7W72 - chains T and A of the 5 polymer chains in the assembly; structure by electron microscopy, 3.10 A resolution.

# Chain T
Protein: GPI transamidase component PIG-T
Source organism: Homo sapiens
UniProtKB: Q969N2 (PIGT_HUMAN); residues 27-552 here = UniProt positions 27-552
Sequence (527 residues; row label = number of the first residue in the row):
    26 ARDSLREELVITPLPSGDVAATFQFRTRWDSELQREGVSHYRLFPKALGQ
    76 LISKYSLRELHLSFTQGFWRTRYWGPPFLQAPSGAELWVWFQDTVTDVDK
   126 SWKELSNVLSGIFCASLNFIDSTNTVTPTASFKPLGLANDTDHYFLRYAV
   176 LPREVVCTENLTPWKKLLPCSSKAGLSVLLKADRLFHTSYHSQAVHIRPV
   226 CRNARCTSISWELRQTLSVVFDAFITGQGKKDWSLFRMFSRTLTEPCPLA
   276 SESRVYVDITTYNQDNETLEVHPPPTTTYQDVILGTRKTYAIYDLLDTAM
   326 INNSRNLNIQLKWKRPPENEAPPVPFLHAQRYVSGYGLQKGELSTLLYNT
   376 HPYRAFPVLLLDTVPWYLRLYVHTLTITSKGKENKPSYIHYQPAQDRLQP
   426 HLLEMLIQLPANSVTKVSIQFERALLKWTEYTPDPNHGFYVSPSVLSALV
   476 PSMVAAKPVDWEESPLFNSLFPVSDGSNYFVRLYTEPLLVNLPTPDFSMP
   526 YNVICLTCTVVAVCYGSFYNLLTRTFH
Construct notes: expression tag (26)
Cystine bridges: C195-C272, C226-C231
Covalently attached groups: N-acetylglucosamine (NAG) linked to N327
Residues lining bound ligands: 8JY ([2-[[(2R)-2-hexanoyloxy-3-[(E)-hex-3-enoxy]propoxy]-oxidanyl-phosphoryl]oxy-3,4,5,6-tetrakis(oxidanyl)phenyl] (2E,4E)-hepta-2,4-dienoate): D521, S523, M524, N527, L531

# Chain A
Protein: Glycosylphosphatidylinositol anchor attachment 1 protein
Source organism: Homo sapiens
UniProtKB: O43292 (GPAA1_HUMAN); residues 1-621 here = UniProt positions 1-621
Sequence (621 residues; row label = number of the first residue in the row):
     1 MGLLSDPVRRRALARLVLRLNAPLCVLSYVAGIAWFLALVFPPLTQRTYM
    51 SENAMGSTMVEEQFAGGDRARAFARDFAAHRKKSGALPVAWLERTMRSVG
   101 LEVYTQSFSRKLPFPDETHERYMVSGTNVYGILRAPRAASTESLVLTVPC
   151 GSDSTNSQAVGLLLALAAHFRGQIYWAKDIVFLVTEHDLLGTEAWLEAYH
   201 DVNVTGMQSSPLQGRAGAIQAAVALELSSDVVTSLDVAVEGLNGQLPNLD
   251 LLNLFQTFCQKGGLLCTLQGKLQPEDWTSLDGPLQGLQTLLLMVLRQASG
   301 RPHGSHGLFLRYRVEALTLRGINSFRQYKYDLVAVGKALEGMFRKLNHLL
   351 ERLHQSFFLYLLPGLSRFVSIGLYMPAVGFLLLVLGLKALELWMQLHEAG
   401 MGLEEPGGAPGPSVPLPPSQGVGLASLVAPLLISQAMGLALYVLPVLGQH
   451 VATQHFPVAEAEAVVLTLLAIYAAGLALPHNTHRVVSTQAPDRGWMALKL
   501 VALIYLALQLGCIALTNFSLGFLLATTMVPTAALAKPHGPRTLYAALLVL
   551 TSPAATLLGSLFLWRELQEAPLSLAEGWQLFLAALAQGVLEHHTYGALLF
   601 PLLSLGLYPCWLLFWNVLFWK
Disordered / not traced: 1-7, 399-423, 621
Cystine bridges: C259-C266
Covalently attached groups: N-acetylglucosamine (NAG) linked to N203

# How chain T and chain A interact
Pairs across the interface (54; chain T residue first):
  Q91(T) with R137(A), hydrogen bond
  G92(T) with A138(A)
  R95(T) with E102(A); R134(A); P136(A)
  R97(T) with Q213(A), hydrogen bond
  Y98(T) with E102(A); Y104(A), hydrogen bond
  S108(T) with A139(A)
  F211(T) with R137(A), hydrogen bond (backbone-side chain)
  H212(T) with I174(A)
  T213(T) with P136(A); R137(A); I174(A)
  S214(T) with P136(A)
  D247(T) with R171(A), salt bridge
  F249(T) with G100(A); R171(A); G172(A)
  I250(T) with R171(A); G172(A); Q173(A); I174(A), hydrophobic
  R340(T) with R97(A), hydrogen bond (side chain-backbone); G100(A)
  Q355(T) with R215(A)
  Y357(T) with D201(A), hydrogen bond; R215(A)
  S359(T) with H200(A); D201(A)
  G360(T) with H200(A), hydrogen bond (backbone-backbone); V202(A)
  Y361(T) with R311(A); Y312(A), hydrophobic; R313(A)
  L363(T) with R313(A)
  L371(T) with L212(A)
  Y373(T) with Q213(A)
  K441(T) with D201(A), salt bridge
  D459(T) with E351(A)
  P460(T) with E351(A)
  N461(T) with E351(A), hydrogen bond (backbone-side chain); R352(A); H354(A)
  H462(T) with E142(A), salt bridge; L350(A); E351(A)
  Y465(T) with T141(A)
  E511(T) with S140(A)
  P512(T) with A139(A), hydrophobic; T141(A)
  L514(T) with T141(A); E142(A)
  N516(T) with R352(A)
Interface residues without a listed pair, chain T (35 interface residues in all): F93, V358, G362
Interface residues without a listed pair, chain A (35 interface residues in all): S98, V99, A135, Y199, G214, A218

# Summary
Chain T and chain A each contribute 35 residues to their interface, with 8 hydrogen bonds and 3 salt bridges.
Among the polar pairs are D247(T)-R171(A), K441(T)-D201(A) and H462(T)-E142(A). Bound to chain T: compound
8JY. N-acetylglucosamine is covalently linked to N327(T).
Chain T is GPI transamidase component PIG-T and chain A is Glycosylphosphatidylinositol anchor attachment 1
protein, both from Homo sapiens; the structure, Structure of a human glycosylphosphatidylinositol (GPI)
transamidase, was determined by electron microscopy.
